9C3C - chains a and g of the 9 polymer chains in the assembly; structure by electron microscopy, 4.30 A resolution (low resolution: residue-level contacts below are approximate; hydrogen-bond / salt-bridge calls are withheld).

Chain a:
Molecule: Alpha-sarcoglycan
From: Oryctolagus cuniculus
Reference sequence: Q28686 (SGCA_RABIT); residues 25-350 here = UniProt positions 25-350
Chain sequence (326 residues; numbered 25 to 350; the number before each row is that of its first residue):
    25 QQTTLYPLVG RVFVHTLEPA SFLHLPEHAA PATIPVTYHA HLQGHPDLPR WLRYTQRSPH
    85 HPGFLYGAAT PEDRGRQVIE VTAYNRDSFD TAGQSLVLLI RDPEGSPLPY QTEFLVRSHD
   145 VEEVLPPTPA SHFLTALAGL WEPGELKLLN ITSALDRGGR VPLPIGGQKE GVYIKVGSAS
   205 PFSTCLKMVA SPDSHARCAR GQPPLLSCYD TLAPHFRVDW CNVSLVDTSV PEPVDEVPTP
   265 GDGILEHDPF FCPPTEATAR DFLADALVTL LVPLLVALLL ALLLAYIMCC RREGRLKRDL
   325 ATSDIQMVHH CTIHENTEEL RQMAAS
Not modelled in the structure: 258-266
Swiss-Prot annotation at these positions:
  - glycosylation (N-linked (GlcNAc...) asparagine): Asn174, Asn246
Disulfide bonds: Cys209-Cys232, Cys222-Cys245
Covalently attached groups: glycan linked to Asn174; N-acetylglucosamine (NAG) linked to Asn246

Chain g:
Molecule: Gamma-sarcoglycan
From: Oryctolagus cuniculus
Reference sequence: Q28646 (Q28646_RABIT); residue numbers follow UniProt; this construct covers 1-291
Chain sequence (291 residues; row label = number of the first residue in the row):
     1 MAGEQYLTAT EGTHIERPEN QCVYKIGIYG WRKRCLYLLV LLLLIILVVN LALTIWILKV
    61 MWFSPTGMGH LHVTKDGLRL EGESEFLFPL YAKEIHSRVD SSLLLQSTQN VTVNARNSDG
   121 EVTGRLKVGP QMVEVQSQQF QINSREGKSL FTVDEEEVVV GTDRLRVTGP EGALFEHSVE
   181 TPLVTADPFQ DLRLESPTRS LSMDAPRGVH IEAHAGEVEA LSQMDIVLHS SDGTLVLDAE
   241 TVCLPKLLQG TQAASGSSQG LYEICVCPDG KLYLSVAGAG TTCQEHSHIC L
Not modelled in the structure: 1-27
Disulfide bonds: Cys265-Cys283, Cys267-Cys290
Covalently attached groups: N-acetylglucosamine (NAG) linked to Asn110

Interface between chain a and chain g:
Pairs across the interface (24; chain a residue first):
  Gly68(a) - Glu180(g)
  His69(a) - Glu180(g)
  Pro70(a) - Ser178(g)
  Pro70(a) - Glu180(g)
  Asp71(a) - His177(g)
  Tyr108(a) - Asp204(g)
  Tyr108(a) - Pro206(g)
  Arg110(a) - Asp204(g)
  Phe113(a) - Ala205(g)
  Phe113(a) - Pro206(g)
  Leu269(a) - Thr123(g)
  Glu270(a) - Glu121(g)
  His271(a) - Glu121(g)
  His271(a) - Val122(g)
  His271(a) - Arg125(g)
  His271(a) - Gln136(g)
  Pro273(a) - Arg116(g)
  Pro273(a) - Gly120(g)
  Pro273(a) - Val122(g)
  Phe275(a) - Pro89(g)
  Phe275(a) - Tyr91(g)
  Cys276(a) - Tyr91(g)
  Cys276(a) - Arg116(g)
  Pro277(a) - Tyr91(g)
Interface residues without a listed pair, chain a (16 interface residues in all): Thr115, Asp272
Interface residues without a listed pair, chain g (16 interface residues in all): Gln138

Overview:
The chain a/chain g interface involves 16 residues from each chain. N-acetylglucosamine is covalently linked
to Asn246(a). N-acetylglucosamine is covalently linked to Asn110(g).
Chain a is Alpha-sarcoglycan and chain g is Gamma-sarcoglycan, both from Oryctolagus cuniculus; the structure,
Cryo-EM structure of native dystrophin-glycoprotein complex (DGC), was determined by electron microscopy.
